Entry 9UDA (electron microscopy, 2.61 A resolution); this record covers chains B and D of the 6 polymer chains in the assembly.

[Chain B]
Protein: Na(+)-translocating NADH-quinone reductase subunit B
From: Vibrio cholerae O395
Notes: EC 7.2.1.1
Reference sequence: A5F5X0 (NQRB_VIBC3); numbering as in UniProt (aligned over 1-415)
Chain sequence (415 residues; each row starts with the number of its first residue):
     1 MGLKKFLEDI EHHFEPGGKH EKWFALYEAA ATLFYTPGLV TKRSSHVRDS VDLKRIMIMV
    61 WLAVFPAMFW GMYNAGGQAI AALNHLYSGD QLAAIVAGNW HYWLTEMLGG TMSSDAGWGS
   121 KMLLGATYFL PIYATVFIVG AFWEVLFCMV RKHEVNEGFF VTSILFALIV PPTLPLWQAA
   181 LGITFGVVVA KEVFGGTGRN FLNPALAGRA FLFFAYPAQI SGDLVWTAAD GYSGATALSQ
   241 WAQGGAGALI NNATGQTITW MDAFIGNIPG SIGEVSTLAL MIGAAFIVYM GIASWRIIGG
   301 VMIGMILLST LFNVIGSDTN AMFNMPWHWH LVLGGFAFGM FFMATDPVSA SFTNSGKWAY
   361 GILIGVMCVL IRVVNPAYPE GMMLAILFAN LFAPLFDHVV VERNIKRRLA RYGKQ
Not modelled in the structure: 1, 414-415
Differences from the reference sequence: engineered mutation Ala141 (Gly in A5F5X0)
Residues lining bound ligands:
  - FMN (flavin mononucleotide), molecule 1: Ile169, Leu206, Arg209, Phe213, Trp226, Thr236, Ala237, Leu238, Ser239, Gly270, Ser271, Glu274, Gly334, Gly335, Phe338, Gly339, Met343, Tyr378, Pro379, Glu380, Gly381, Met382, Met383, Leu384
  - FMN, molecule 2: Phe213, Phe214, Pro217, Ser221, Gly222, Asp223, Gln243, Ala377, Tyr378
  - Korormicin (IQT): Leu33, Lys54, Met57, Ile58, Phe137, Ala141, Glu144, Val145, Asn156, Glu157, Gly158, Phe159, Phe160
  - riboflavin (RBF): Ile56, Met57, Val60, Gly158, Val161, Thr162, Leu165, Lys191, Gly196, Thr197, Gly198, Arg199, Asn200, Leu202, Asn203, Pro204, Ala205, Ile292, Phe342, Met343, Thr345, Asp346, Pro347, Val348, Ser349
Swiss-Prot annotation at these positions:
  - modified residue: Thr236 (FMN phosphoryl threonine)
From the paper describing this entry:
  - mutagenesis - G141A (160-fold): decreased binding to Korormicin (citing earlier work)
  - mutagenesis - G141A: decreased binding to korormicin A (citing earlier work)

[Chain D]
Protein: Na(+)-translocating NADH-quinone reductase subunit D
From: Vibrio cholerae O395
Notes: EC 7.2.1.1
Reference sequence: A5F5Y6 (NQRD_VIBC3); residues 1-210 here = UniProt positions 1-210
Chain sequence (210 residues; row label = number of the first residue in the row):
     1 MSSAKELKKS VLAPVLDNNP IALQVLGVCS ALAVTTKLET AFVMTLAVMF VTALSNFFVS
    61 LIRNHIPNSV RIIVQMAIIA SLVIVVDQIL KAYLYDISKQ LSVFVGLIIT NCIVMGRAEA
   121 FAMKSEPIPS FIDGIGNGLG YGFVLMTVGF FRELLGSGKL FGLEVLPLIS NGGWYQPNGL
   181 MLLAPSAFFL IGFMIWAIRT FKPEQVEAKE
Not modelled in the structure: 1-4
Ion coordination: 2Fe-2S cluster Fe: Cys29, Cys112 (shared with 2 residues of chain E)
Residues lining bound ligands: 2Fe-2S cluster (FES): Gly27, Val28, Cys29, Thr110, Asn111, Cys112

[How chain B and chain D interact]
Pairs across the interface (14; chain B residue first):
  Trp177(B) - Gln176(D)
  Gln178(B) - Gln176(D)
  Phe185(B) - Phe189(D)  hydrophobic
  Phe211(B) - Asn178(D)
  Phe211(B) - Leu180(D)  hydrophobic
  Phe214(B) - Gly179(D)
  Phe214(B) - Leu180(D)
  Ala215(B) - Asn178(D)
  Ala215(B) - Gly179(D)  hydrogen bond (backbone-backbone)
  Ala215(B) - Leu180(D)
  Tyr216(B) - Gln176(D)
  Tyr216(B) - Pro177(D)
  Tyr216(B) - Asn178(D)
  Gln219(B) - Gln176(D)  hydrogen bond
Other interface residues (no listed pair), chain B (11 interface residues in all): Phe147, Val189, Val193
Other interface residues (no listed pair), chain D (8 interface residues in all): Phe193, Trp196

[Summary]
Chain B and chain D form an interface of 11 and 8 residues respectively, with 2 hydrogen bonds. Polar contacts
include Gln219(B)-Gln176(D) and Ala215(B)-Gly179(D). Chain B binds flavin mononucleotide, riboflavin and
Korormicin. Chain D binds 2Fe-2S cluster. From the paper: G141A of chain B reduces binding to Korormicin;
G141A of chain B reduces binding to korormicin A.
Chain B is Na(+)-translocating NADH-quinone reductase subunit B and chain D is Na(+)-translocating
NADH-quinone reductase subunit D, both from Vibrio cholerae O395; the structure, Cryo-EM structure of
Na+-translocating NADH-ubiquinone oxidoreductase NqrB-G141A mutant from Vibrio cholerae reduced by NADH, with
bound ..., was determined by electron microscopy, deposited together with 9U5G, 9UD3, 9UD4, 9UD5, 9UD6, 9UD8
and 4 further entries.
